PDB entry 6V7X | X-ray diffraction, 2.90 A resolution | chains A and B of the 3 polymer chains in the assembly

# Chain A
Molecule: Quorum sensing anti-activator protein AQS1
From: Pseudomonas virus DMS3
Reference sequence: A0SML3 (A0SML3_9CAUD); residue numbers follow UniProt; this construct covers 1-69
Chain sequence (69 residues; numbered 1 to 69; the number before each row is that of its first residue):
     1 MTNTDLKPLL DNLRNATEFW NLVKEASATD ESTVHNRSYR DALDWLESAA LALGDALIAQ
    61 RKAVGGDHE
Not modelled in the structure: 1-4, 62-69
Reported in the primary citation:
  - mutagenesis - Y39F/R40S/L43R/D44E: abolished signaling in response to pyocyanin
  - mutagenesis - F19A, W45A: unchanged binding to Transcriptional regulator LasR (chain B)
  - mutagenesis - F19A, W45A: unchanged signaling in response to pyocyanin
  - mutagenesis - F19A, W45A: abolished binding to PilB

# Chain B
Molecule: Transcriptional regulator LasR
From: Pseudomonas aeruginosa (strain UCBPP-PA14)
Reference sequence: A0A0H2Z901 (A0A0H2Z901_PSEAB); residues 1-239 here = UniProt positions 1-239
Chain sequence (239 residues; row label = number of the first residue in the row):
     1 MALVDGFLEL ERSSGKLEWS AILQKMASDL GFSKILFGLL PKDSQDYENA FIVGNYPAAW
    61 REHYDRAGYA RVDPTVSHCT QSVLPIFWEP SIYQTRKQHE FFEEASAAGL VYGLTMPLHG
   121 ARGELGALSL SVEAENRAEA NRFMESVLPT LWMLKDYALQ SGAGLAFEHP VSKPVVLTSR
   181 EKEVLQWCAI GKTSWEISVI CNCSEANVNF HMGNIRRKFG VTSRRVAAIM AVNLGLITL
Not modelled in the structure: 1-4, 239
Ligand contacts: n-3-oxo-dodecanoyl-L-homoserine lactone (OHN): Leu36, Gly38, Leu39, Leu40, Tyr47, Ala50, Ile52, Tyr56, Trp60, Arg61, Tyr64, Asp73, Thr75, Val76, Cys79, Trp88, Tyr93, Phe101, Ala105, Leu110, Thr115, Leu125, Gly126, Ala127, Ser129

# How chain A and chain B interact
Residue-residue contacts (16; chain A residue first):
  Trp20(A) - Phe210(B)
  Trp20(A) - Asn214(B)  hydrogen bond
  Asn21(A) - Arg217(B)
  Val23(A) - Phe210(B)
  Lys24(A) - Phe210(B)
  Lys24(A) - Asn214(B)
  Lys24(A) - Arg217(B)
  Glu31(A) - Arg180(B)  salt bridge
  Asn36(A) - Ser204(B)
  Tyr39(A) - Asn207(B)
  Tyr39(A) - Phe210(B)  hydrophobic
  Arg40(A) - Ser204(B)
  Arg40(A) - Ala206(B)
  Leu43(A) - Ala206(B)
  Leu43(A) - Asn209(B)
  Leu43(A) - Phe210(B)
Other interface residues (no listed pair), chain A (11 interface residues in all): Ser27, Ala42
Other interface residues (no listed pair), chain B (11 interface residues in all): Glu205, His211, Gly213
From the paper, about this interface:
  - interface residues, chain A: Tyr39(A)

# Summary
The chain A/chain B interface involves 11 residues from each chain, with 1 hydrogen bond and 1 salt bridge.
Among the polar pairs are Glu31(A)-Arg180(B) and Trp20(A)-Asn214(B). Chain B binds
n-3-oxo-dodecanoyl-L-homoserine lactone. The paper reports that F19A and W45A of chain A abolish binding to
PilB; the interface residue Tyr39(A).
Chain A is Quorum sensing anti-activator protein AQS1 (Pseudomonas virus DMS3) and chain B is Transcriptional
regulator LasR (Pseudomonas aeruginosa (strain UCBPP-PA14)); the structure, Structure of a phage-encoded
quorum sensing anti-activator, Aqs1 bound to LasR, was determined by X-ray diffraction together with 6V7U and
6V7W from the same study.
